PDB entry 9DTR | electron microscopy, 2.31 A resolution | chains A and E of the 47 polymer chains in the assembly

== Chain A ==
Protein: Pre-mRNA-splicing factor 8
Source organism: Saccharomyces cerevisiae
UniProtKB: P33334 (PRP8_YEAST); residue numbers follow UniProt; this construct covers 1-2413
Sequence (2413 residues; numbered 1 to 2413; the number before each row is that of its first residue):
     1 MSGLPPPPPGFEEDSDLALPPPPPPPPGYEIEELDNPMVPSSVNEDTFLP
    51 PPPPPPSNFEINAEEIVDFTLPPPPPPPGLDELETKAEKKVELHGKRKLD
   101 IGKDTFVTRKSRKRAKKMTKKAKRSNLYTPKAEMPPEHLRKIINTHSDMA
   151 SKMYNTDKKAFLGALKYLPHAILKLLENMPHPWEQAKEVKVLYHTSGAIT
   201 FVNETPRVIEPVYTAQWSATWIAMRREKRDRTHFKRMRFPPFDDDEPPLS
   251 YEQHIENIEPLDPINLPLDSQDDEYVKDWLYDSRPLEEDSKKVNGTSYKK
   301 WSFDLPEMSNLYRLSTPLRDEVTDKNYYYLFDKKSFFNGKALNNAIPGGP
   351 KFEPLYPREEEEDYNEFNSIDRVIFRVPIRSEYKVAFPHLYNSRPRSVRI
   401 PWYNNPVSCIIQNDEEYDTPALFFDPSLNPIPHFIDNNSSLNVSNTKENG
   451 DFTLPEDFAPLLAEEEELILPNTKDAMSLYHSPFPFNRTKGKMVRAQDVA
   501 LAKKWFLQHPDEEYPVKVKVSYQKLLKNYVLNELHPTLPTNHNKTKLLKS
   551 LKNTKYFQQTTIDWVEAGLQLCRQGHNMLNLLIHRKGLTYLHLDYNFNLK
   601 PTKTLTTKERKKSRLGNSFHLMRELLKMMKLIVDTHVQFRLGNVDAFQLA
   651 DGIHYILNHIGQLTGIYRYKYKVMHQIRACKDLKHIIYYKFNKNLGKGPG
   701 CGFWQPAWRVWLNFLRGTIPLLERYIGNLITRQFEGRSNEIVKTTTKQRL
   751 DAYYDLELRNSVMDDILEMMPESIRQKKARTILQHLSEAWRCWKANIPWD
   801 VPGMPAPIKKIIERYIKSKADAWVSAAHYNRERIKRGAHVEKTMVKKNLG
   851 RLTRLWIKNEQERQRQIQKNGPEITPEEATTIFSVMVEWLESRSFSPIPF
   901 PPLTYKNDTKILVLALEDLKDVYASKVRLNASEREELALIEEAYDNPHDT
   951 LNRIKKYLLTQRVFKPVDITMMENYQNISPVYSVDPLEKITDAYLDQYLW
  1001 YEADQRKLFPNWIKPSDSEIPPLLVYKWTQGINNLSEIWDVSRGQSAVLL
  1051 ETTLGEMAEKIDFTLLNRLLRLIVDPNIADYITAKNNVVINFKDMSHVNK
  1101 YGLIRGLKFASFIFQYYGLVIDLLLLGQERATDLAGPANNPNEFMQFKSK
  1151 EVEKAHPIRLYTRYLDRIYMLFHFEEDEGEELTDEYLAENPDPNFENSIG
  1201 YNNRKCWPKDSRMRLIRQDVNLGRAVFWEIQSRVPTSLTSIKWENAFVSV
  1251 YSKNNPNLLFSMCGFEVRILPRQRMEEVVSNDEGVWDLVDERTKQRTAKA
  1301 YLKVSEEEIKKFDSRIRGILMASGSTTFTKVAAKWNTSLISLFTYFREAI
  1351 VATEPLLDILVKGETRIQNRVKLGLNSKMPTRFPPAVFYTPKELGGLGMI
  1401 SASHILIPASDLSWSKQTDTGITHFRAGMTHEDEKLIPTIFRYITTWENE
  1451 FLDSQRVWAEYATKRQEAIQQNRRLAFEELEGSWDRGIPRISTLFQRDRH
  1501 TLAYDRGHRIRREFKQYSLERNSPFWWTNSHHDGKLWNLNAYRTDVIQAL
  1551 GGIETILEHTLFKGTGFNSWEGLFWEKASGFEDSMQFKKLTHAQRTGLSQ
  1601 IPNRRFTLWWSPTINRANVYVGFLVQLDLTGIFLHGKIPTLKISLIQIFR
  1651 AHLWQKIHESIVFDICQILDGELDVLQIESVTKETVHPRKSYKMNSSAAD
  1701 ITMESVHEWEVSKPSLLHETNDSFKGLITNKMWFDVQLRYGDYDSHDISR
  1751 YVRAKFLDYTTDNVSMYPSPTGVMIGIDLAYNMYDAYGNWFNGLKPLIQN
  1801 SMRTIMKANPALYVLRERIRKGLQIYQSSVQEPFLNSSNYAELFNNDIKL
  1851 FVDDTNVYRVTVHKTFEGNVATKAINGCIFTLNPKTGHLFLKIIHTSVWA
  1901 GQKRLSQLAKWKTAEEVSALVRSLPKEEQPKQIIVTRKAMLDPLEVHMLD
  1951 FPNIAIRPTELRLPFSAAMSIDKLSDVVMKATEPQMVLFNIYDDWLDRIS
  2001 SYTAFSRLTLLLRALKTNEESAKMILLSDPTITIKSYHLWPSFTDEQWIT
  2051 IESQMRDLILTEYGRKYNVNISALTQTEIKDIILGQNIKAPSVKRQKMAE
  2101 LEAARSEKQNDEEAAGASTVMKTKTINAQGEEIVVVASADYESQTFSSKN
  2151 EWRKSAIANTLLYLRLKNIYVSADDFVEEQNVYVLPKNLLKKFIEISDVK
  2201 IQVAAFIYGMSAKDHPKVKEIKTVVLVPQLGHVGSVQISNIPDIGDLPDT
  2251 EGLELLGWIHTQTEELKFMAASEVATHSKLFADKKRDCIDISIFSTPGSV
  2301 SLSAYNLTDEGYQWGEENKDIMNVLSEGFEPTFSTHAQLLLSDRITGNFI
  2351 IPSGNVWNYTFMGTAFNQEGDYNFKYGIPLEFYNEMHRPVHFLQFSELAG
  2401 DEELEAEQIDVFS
Not modelled in the structure: 1-126, 358-365, 434-450, 772-777, 2108-2413
Residues lining bound ligands: inositol hexakisphosphate (IHP): Lys228, Arg236, Lys517, Tyr655, His659, Lys684, His685, Tyr688, Tyr689, Asn692, Lys697, Gly698, Pro699
Swiss-Prot annotation at these positions:
  - region: Met1585 to Leu1598 (Important for branch point selection)
From the paper describing this entry:
  - mutagenesis - V1862L, G1868R, T1982S: increased growth in response to fyv6Delta

== Chain E ==
Molecule: UBC4 mRNA spliced exons
Sequence (42 nucleotides; numbered -20 to 22; 1 number in that range is skipped by the numbering (no residue carries it; nothing is unmodelled there); the number before each row is that of its first residue; numbers below 1 keep their minus sign (G-20 is residue -20)):
   -20 GAACUAAGUGAUCUAGAAAG
     1 AGAUCCACCUACUUCAUGUUGC
Not modelled in the structure: -20 to -15, 12-13, 22
Sequence notes: conflict G21 (C68 in NM_001178430), C22 (A69 in NM_001178430)
Metal / ion sites: K+: G-1, A1 (shared with 2 residues of chain 6)

== Chain A / chain E interface ==
Contacting residue pairs (60; chain A residue first):
  Pro347(A) - G-11(E)  base contact
  Lys351(A) - A-10(E)  phosphate contact
  Lys351(A) - U-9(E)  salt bridge to the phosphate
  Val516(A) - U-9(E)  base contact
  Lys519(A) - A-10(E)  salt bridge to the phosphate
  Val520(A) - C-8(E)  phosphate contact
  Gln523(A) - U-9(E)  hydrogen bond to the phosphate
  Lys524(A) - U-7(E)  salt bridge to the phosphate
  Arg614(A) - A-2(E)  hydrogen bond to the phosphate
  Arg614(A) - G-1(E)  salt bridge to the phosphate
  Tyr667(A) - G-5(E)  phosphate contact
  Tyr667(A) - A-4(E)  hydrogen bond to the phosphate
  Arg668(A) - G-5(E)  hydrogen bond to the base
  Arg668(A) - A-4(E)  salt bridge to the phosphate
  Tyr671(A) - G-5(E)  stacking on the base
  Arg678(A) - U-7(E)  sugar contact
  Arg678(A) - A-6(E)  salt bridge to the phosphate
  Lys842(A) - A3(E)  salt bridge to the phosphate
  Ser925(A) - C6(E)  hydrogen bond to the phosphate
  Lys926(A) - C5(E)  base contact
  Lys926(A) - C6(E)  hydrogen bond to the phosphate
  Arg928(A) - U4(E)  hydrogen bond to the base
  Gly1324(A) - G2(E)  hydrogen bond to the base
  Ser1325(A) - G2(E)  sugar contact
  Lys1330(A) - C5(E)  phosphate contact
  Lys1334(A) - C5(E)  salt bridge to the phosphate
  Thr1337(A) - A7(E)  hydrogen bond to the phosphate
  Ser1377(A) - G-5(E)  hydrogen bond to the phosphate
  Lys1378(A) - A-6(E)  sugar contact
  Lys1378(A) - G-5(E)  hydrogen bond to the phosphate
  Met1379(A) - A-6(E)  sugar contact
  Met1379(A) - G-5(E)  phosphate contact
  Pro1380(A) - U-7(E)  base contact
  Pro1380(A) - A-6(E)  sugar contact
  Arg1382(A) - G-5(E)  salt bridge to the phosphate
  His1424(A) - A-10(E)  base contact
  Thr1430(A) - C-8(E)  base contact
  Arg1473(A) - U14(E)  base contact
  Arg1474(A) - U14(E)  salt bridge to the phosphate
  Trp1484(A) - U10(E)  hydrogen bond to the sugar
  Phe1495(A) - A11(E)  base contact
  Arg1497(A) - A11(E)  salt bridge to the phosphate
  Arg1521(A) - C5(E)  sugar contact
  Arg1521(A) - C6(E)  hydrogen bond to the base
  Asn1522(A) - C6(E)  base contact
  Ser1523(A) - C6(E)  base contact
  Phe1525(A) - A7(E)  sugar contact
  Lys1535(A) - U10(E)  salt bridge to the phosphate
  Trp1537(A) - A7(E)  base contact
  Arg1543(A) - A7(E)  base contact
  Arg1543(A) - C8(E)  hydrogen bond to the base
  His1592(A) - A3(E)  stacking on the base
  Thr1596(A) - G2(E)  sugar contact
  Thr1596(A) - A3(E)  sugar contact
  Tyr1620(A) - A-6(E)  stacking on the base
  Val1621(A) - A-6(E)  sugar contact
  Val1621(A) - G-5(E)  sugar contact
  Gly1636(A) - A-4(E)  phosphate contact
  Lys1637(A) - A-4(E)  hydrogen bond to the phosphate
  Lys1637(A) - A-3(E)  salt bridge to the phosphate
Interface residues without a listed pair, chain A (54 interface residues in all): Tyr669, Val922, Ala1322, Asn1336, Asn1376, Ile1400, Pro1524, Leu1539

== Summary ==
The interface between chain A and chain E involves 54 residues on one side and 21 on the other; the contacts
include 15 hydrogen bonds, 13 salt bridges and 3 aromatic stacking contacts. Among the polar pairs are
Arg668(A)-G-5(E), Arg928(A)-U4(E) and Gly1324(A)-G2(E). The paper reports that V1862L, G1868R and T1982S of
chain A increase growth in response to fyv6Delta.
Here chain A is Pre-mRNA-splicing factor 8 (Saccharomyces cerevisiae) and chain E is UBC4 mRNA spliced exons.
Entry 9DTR (Structure of the yeast post-catalytic P complex spliceosome at 2.3 Angstrom resolution) was
determined by electron microscopy.
